2AXF - chains A and B of the 3 polymer chains in the assembly; structure by X-ray diffraction, 1.80 A resolution.

[Chain A]
Name: HLA class I histocompatibility antigen, B*3508 heavy chain
Organism: Homo sapiens
UniProtKB: P30685 (1B35_HUMAN); residues 1-276 here correspond to UniProt positions 25-300 (UniProt number = residue number + 24)
Chain sequence (276 residues; numbered 1 to 276; the number before each row is that of its first residue):
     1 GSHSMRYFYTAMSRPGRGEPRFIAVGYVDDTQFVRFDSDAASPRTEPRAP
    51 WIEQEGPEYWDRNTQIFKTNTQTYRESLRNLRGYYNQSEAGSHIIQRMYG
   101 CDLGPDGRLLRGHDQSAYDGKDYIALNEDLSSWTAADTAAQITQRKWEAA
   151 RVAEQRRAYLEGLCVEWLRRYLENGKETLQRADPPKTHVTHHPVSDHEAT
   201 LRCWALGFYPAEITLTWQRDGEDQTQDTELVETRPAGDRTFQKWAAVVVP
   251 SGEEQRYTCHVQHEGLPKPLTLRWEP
Cystine bridges: Cys101-Cys164, Cys203-Cys259
From the paper describing this entry:
  - contacts within the chain: Asp114-Arg156 (salt bridge), Arg97-Arg156, Leu126-Arg156 (hydrophobic contact), Val152-Arg156 (hydrophobic contact)

[Chain B]
Name: Beta-2-microglobulin
Organism: Homo sapiens
UniProtKB: P61769 (B2MG_HUMAN); residues 1-99 here correspond to UniProt positions 21-119 (UniProt number = residue number + 20)
Chain sequence (99 residues; each row starts with the number of its first residue):
     1 IQRTPKIQVYSRHPAENGKSNFLNCYVSGFHPSDIEVDLLKNGERIEKVE
    51 HSDLSFSKDWSFYLLYYTEFTPTEKDEYACRVNHVTLSQPKIVKWDRDM
Cystine bridges: Cys25-Cys80

[Interface between chain A and chain B]
Residue-residue contacts (57; chain A residue first):
  Phe8(A) - Ser55(B)
  Phe8(A) - Phe56(B)  hydrophobic
  Tyr9(A) - Phe56(B)
  Thr10(A) - Phe56(B)
  Thr10(A) - Phe62(B)
  Met12(A) - Ser33(B)
  Met12(A) - Leu54(B)  hydrophobic
  Arg17(A) - Asp34(B)  salt bridge
  Val25(A) - Asp53(B)
  Val25(A) - Leu54(B)
  Val25(A) - Ser55(B)
  Tyr27(A) - Ser55(B)
  Tyr27(A) - Tyr63(B)  hydrogen bond
  Gln32(A) - Asp53(B)  hydrogen bond
  Arg35(A) - Asp53(B)  salt bridge
  Arg48(A) - Asp53(B)  salt bridge
  Ile94(A) - Pro32(B)  hydrophobic
  Ile94(A) - Ser33(B)
  Gln96(A) - His31(B)  hydrogen bond
  Gln96(A) - Phe56(B)
  Gln96(A) - Trp60(B)  hydrogen bond (side chain-backbone)
  Gln96(A) - Phe62(B)
  Arg97(A) - Phe56(B)
  Met98(A) - Phe56(B)  hydrophobic
  Met98(A) - Trp60(B)  hydrophobic
  Gln115(A) - Trp60(B)
  Ser116(A) - Trp60(B)
  Ala117(A) - Trp60(B)  hydrophobic
  Asp119(A) - His31(B)
  Gly120(A) - Arg3(B)  hydrogen bond (backbone-side chain)
  Gly120(A) - His31(B)  hydrogen bond (backbone-side chain)
  Gly120(A) - Trp60(B)
  Lys121(A) - Ile1(B)
  Asp122(A) - Trp60(B)  hydrogen bond
  Arg202(A) - Asp98(B)
  Arg202(A) - Met99(B)
  Trp204(A) - Asp98(B)
  Trp204(A) - Met99(B)
  Val231(A) - Gln8(B)
  Glu232(A) - Gln8(B)  hydrogen bond (backbone-side chain)
  Glu232(A) - Tyr26(B)
  Glu232(A) - Ser28(B)  hydrogen bond
  Thr233(A) - Tyr26(B)
  Arg234(A) - Gln8(B)  hydrogen bond
  Arg234(A) - Tyr10(B)
  Arg234(A) - Met99(B)  hydrogen bond (side chain-backbone)
  Pro235(A) - Tyr10(B)  hydrogen bond (backbone-side chain)
  Pro235(A) - Asn24(B)
  Pro235(A) - Tyr26(B)
  Pro235(A) - Leu65(B)  hydrophobic
  Ala236(A) - Arg12(B)  hydrogen bond (backbone-side chain)
  Ala236(A) - Asn24(B)  hydrogen bond (backbone-side chain)
  Gly237(A) - Arg12(B)  hydrogen bond (backbone-side chain)
  Gln242(A) - Tyr10(B)
  Gln242(A) - Ser11(B)  hydrogen bond (side chain-backbone)
  Gln242(A) - Arg12(B)  hydrogen bond (side chain-backbone)
  Trp244(A) - Met99(B)  hydrogen bond (side chain-backbone)
Interface residues without a listed pair, chain A (35 interface residues in all): Ile23, His192, Asp238
Interface residues without a listed pair, chain B (27 interface residues in all): Lys6, His13, Ser57, Asp59

[Summary]
The interface between chain A and chain B involves 35 residues on one side and 27 on the other, with 18
hydrogen bonds and 3 salt bridges. Among the polar pairs are Arg17(A)-Asp34(B), Arg35(A)-Asp53(B) and
Arg48(A)-Asp53(B). From the paper: contacts within the chain involving Asp114(A), Arg156(A) and Arg97(A) among
others.
Here chain A is HLA class I histocompatibility antigen, B*3508 heavy chain and chain B is
Beta-2-microglobulin, both from Homo sapiens. Entry 2AXF (The Immunogenicity of a Viral Cytotoxic T Cell
Epitope is controlled by its MHC-bound Conformation) was determined by X-ray diffraction together with 2AXG
from the same study.
